Entry 7B6D (electron microscopy, 4.27 A resolution (low resolution: residue-level contacts below are approximate; hydrogen-bond / salt-bridge calls are withheld)); this record covers chains B and C of the 8 polymer chains in the assembly.

[Chain B]
Protein: GEO08327p1
Source organism: Drosophila melanogaster
UniProt: Q9VF82 (Q9VF82_DROME); residue numbers follow UniProt; this construct covers 1-152
Amino-acid sequence (152 residues; each row starts with the number of its first residue):
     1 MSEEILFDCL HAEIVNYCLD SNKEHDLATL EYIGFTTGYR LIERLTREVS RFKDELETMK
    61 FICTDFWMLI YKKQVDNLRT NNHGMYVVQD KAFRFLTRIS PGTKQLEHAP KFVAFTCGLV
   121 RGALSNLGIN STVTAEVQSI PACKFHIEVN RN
Disordered / not traced: 1

[Chain C]
Protein: Trafficking protein particle complex subunit
Source organism: Drosophila melanogaster
UniProt: Q9VA95 (Q9VA95_DROME); residues 1-145 here = UniProt positions 1-145
Amino-acid sequence (145 residues; numbered 1 to 145; the number before each row is that of its first residue):
     1 MTIFNLYIFD KFGTLLHYAE WNRTKKSGIT REEEAKLTYG MLFSIKSFVS KISPHDPKEG
    61 FLYYKTNRYA LHYLETPSGL KFVLNTDTTA INVKELLQQL YAKVWVEFVV RDPLWTPGTV
   121 VTSELFQSKL DEFVRQSPIF GIRNI

[How chain B and chain C interact]
Pairs across the interface (13; chain B residue first):
  Glu4(B) - Arg111(C)
  Ile5(B) - Arg111(C)
  Asp8(B) - Arg111(C)
  Arg94(B) - Arg111(C)
  Thr97(B) - Leu125(C)
  Arg98(B) - Glu107(C)
  Arg98(B) - Phe108(C)
  Arg98(B) - Arg111(C)
  Arg98(B) - Asp112(C)
  Ile99(B) - Asp112(C)
  Ile99(B) - Leu125(C)
  Ser100(B) - Leu125(C)
  Gln105(B) - Leu114(C)
Interface residues without a listed pair, chain B (10 interface residues in all): Ala12
Interface residues without a listed pair, chain C (9 interface residues in all): Pro113, Ser123, Glu124

[Overview]
10 residues of chain B face 9 of chain C across their interface.
Here chain B is GEO08327p1 and chain C is Trafficking protein particle complex subunit, both from Drosophila
melanogaster. Entry 7B6D (Drosophila melanogaster TRAPPCore (C1, C2, C2L, C3a/b, C4, C5, C6 subunits)) was
determined by electron microscopy together with 7B6E, 7B6H, 7B6R and 7B70 from the same study.
